6N4E - chain A; structure by X-ray diffraction, 1.65 A resolution.

== Chain A ==
Name: Hematopoietic prostaglandin D synthase
Source organism: Homo sapiens
Notes: EC 5.3.99.2, 2.5.1.18
Reference sequence: O60760 (HPGDS_HUMAN); numbering as in UniProt (aligned over 1-199)
Chain sequence (200 residues; each row starts with the number of its first residue; numbering starts at 0):
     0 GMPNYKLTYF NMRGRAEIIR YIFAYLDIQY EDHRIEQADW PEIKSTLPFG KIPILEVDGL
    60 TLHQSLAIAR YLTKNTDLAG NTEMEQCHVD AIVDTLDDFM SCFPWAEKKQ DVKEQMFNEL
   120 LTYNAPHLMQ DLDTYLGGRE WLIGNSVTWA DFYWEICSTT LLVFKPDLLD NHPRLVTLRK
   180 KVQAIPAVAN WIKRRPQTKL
Unresolved in the structure: 0
Sequence notes: expression tag (0)
Small-molecule neighbours:
  - glutathione (GSH): Tyr8, Phe9, Arg14, Trp39, Lys43, Gly49, Lys50, Ile51, Pro52, Gln63, Ser64, Asp97
  - KCD (7-(difluoromethoxy)-N-[trans-4-(2-hydroxypropan-2-yl)cyclohexyl]quinoline-3-carboxamide): Tyr8, Phe9, Met11, Gly13, Arg14, Gln36, Trp39, Met99, Trp104, Ala105, Tyr152, Ile155, Cys156, Leu199
Swiss-Prot annotation at these positions:
  - binding site (glutathione): Tyr8, Arg14, Trp39, Gly49 to Ile51, Gln63, Ser64
  - mutagenesis: Asp93 (D93N: Loss of activation by calcium or magnesium ions), Asp96 (D96N: Increases PGD2 synthesis. Loss of activation by calcium or magnesium ions), Asp97 (D97N: Reduces PGD2 synthesis by 99%. Loss of activation by calcium or magnesium ions)

== Summary ==
Ligands of chain A: glutathione and compound KCD. Curated annotation (UniProt) lists 8 glutathione-binding
residues and 3 mutagenesis sites.
Chain A is Hematopoietic prostaglandin D synthase (Homo sapiens); the structure, hPGDS complexed with a
quinoline-3-carboxamide, was determined by X-ray diffraction, deposited together with 6N69.
